1T20 - chains A and B of the 3 polymer chains in the assembly; structure by X-ray diffraction, 2.20 A resolution.

== Chain A ==
Name: HLA class I histocompatibility antigen, A-2 alpha chain
Organism: Homo sapiens
UniProt: P01892 (1A02_HUMAN); residues 1-275 here correspond to UniProt positions 25-299 (UniProt number = residue number + 24)
Chain sequence (275 residues; each row starts with the number of its first residue):
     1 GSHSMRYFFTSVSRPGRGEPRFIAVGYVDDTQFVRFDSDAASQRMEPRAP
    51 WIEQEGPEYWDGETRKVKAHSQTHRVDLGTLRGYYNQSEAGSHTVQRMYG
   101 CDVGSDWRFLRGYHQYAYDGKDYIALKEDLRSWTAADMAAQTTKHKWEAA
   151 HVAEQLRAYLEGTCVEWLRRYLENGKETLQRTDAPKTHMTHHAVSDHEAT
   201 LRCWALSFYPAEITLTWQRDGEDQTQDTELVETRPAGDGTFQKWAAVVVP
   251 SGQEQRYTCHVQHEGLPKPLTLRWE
Disulfides: Cys101-Cys164, Cys203-Cys259

== Chain B ==
Name: Beta-2-microglobulin
Organism: Homo sapiens
UniProt: P01884 (B2MG_HUMAN); residues 1-99 here correspond to UniProt positions 21-119 (UniProt number = residue number + 20)
Chain sequence (99 residues; row label = number of the first residue in the row):
     1 IQRTPKIQVYSRHPAENGKSNFLNCYVSGFHPSDIEVDLLKNGERIEKVE
    51 HSDLSFSKDWSFYLLYYTEFTPTEKDEYACRVNHVTLSQPKIVKWDRDM
Disulfides: Cys25-Cys80

== How chain A and chain B interact ==
Residue-residue contacts (48):
  Phe8(A) - Phe56(B)  hydrophobic
  Phe9(A) - Phe56(B)
  Thr10(A) - Leu54(B)
  Thr10(A) - Phe56(B)
  Thr10(A) - Phe62(B)
  Val12(A) - Ser33(B)
  Ile23(A) - Leu54(B)  hydrophobic
  Val25(A) - Asp53(B)
  Val25(A) - Leu54(B)
  Tyr27(A) - Ser55(B)
  Tyr27(A) - Tyr63(B)
  Gln32(A) - Asp53(B)  hydrogen bond
  Arg35(A) - Asp53(B)  salt bridge
  Arg48(A) - Asp53(B)  salt bridge
  Gln96(A) - His31(B)  hydrogen bond
  Gln96(A) - Phe56(B)
  Gln96(A) - Trp60(B)  hydrogen bond (side chain-backbone)
  Gln96(A) - Phe62(B)
  Arg97(A) - Phe56(B)
  Gln115(A) - Trp60(B)
  Tyr116(A) - Trp60(B)
  Ala117(A) - Trp60(B)
  Asp119(A) - Ile1(B)  hydrogen bond (backbone-backbone)
  Asp119(A) - His31(B)
  Gly120(A) - Ile1(B)
  Gly120(A) - His31(B)  hydrogen bond (backbone-side chain)
  Lys121(A) - Ile1(B)
  Asp122(A) - Trp60(B)  hydrogen bond
  His192(A) - Asp98(B)
  Arg202(A) - Asp98(B)  hydrogen bond (side chain-backbone)
  Trp204(A) - Asp98(B)
  Trp204(A) - Met99(B)
  Val231(A) - Gln8(B)
  Glu232(A) - Gln8(B)  hydrogen bond (backbone-side chain)
  Arg234(A) - Gln8(B)  hydrogen bond
  Arg234(A) - Tyr10(B)
  Arg234(A) - Met99(B)  hydrogen bond (side chain-backbone)
  Pro235(A) - Tyr10(B)  hydrogen bond (backbone-side chain)
  Pro235(A) - Tyr26(B)
  Pro235(A) - Leu65(B)  hydrophobic
  Ala236(A) - Arg12(B)  hydrogen bond (backbone-side chain)
  Ala236(A) - Asn24(B)  hydrogen bond (backbone-side chain)
  Gly237(A) - Arg12(B)
  Gly237(A) - Leu65(B)
  Gln242(A) - Tyr10(B)
  Gln242(A) - Ser11(B)
  Gln242(A) - Arg12(B)  hydrogen bond (side chain-backbone)
  Trp244(A) - Met99(B)  hydrogen bond (side chain-backbone)
Also at the interface, not in a pair above, chain A (34 interface residues in all): Thr94, Met98, Thr233, Asp238
Also at the interface, not in a pair above, chain B (22 interface residues in all): Lys6, Lys58, Asp59

== Overview ==
Chain A and chain B form an interface of 34 and 22 residues respectively, with 15 hydrogen bonds and 2 salt
bridges. Polar pairs include Arg35(A)-Asp53(B), Arg48(A)-Asp53(B) and Gln32(A)-Asp53(B).
Chain A is HLA class I histocompatibility antigen, A-2 alpha chain and chain B is Beta-2-microglobulin, both
from Homo sapiens; the structure, Structural basis for degenerate recognition of HIV peptide variants by
cytotoxic lymphocyte, variant SL9-6I, was determined by X-ray diffraction, deposited together with 1S8D, 1T1W,
1T1X, 1T1Y, 1T1Z, 1T21 and 1T22.
